PDB entry 7XK3 | electron microscopy, 3.10 A resolution | chains D and E of the 6 polymer chains in the assembly

[Chain D]
Protein: Na(+)-translocating NADH-quinone reductase subunit D
Organism: Vibrio cholerae O395
Notes: EC 7.2.1.1
UniProtKB: A5F5Y6 (NQRD_VIBC3); numbering as in UniProt (aligned over 1-210)
Chain sequence (210 residues; numbered 1 to 210; the number before each row is that of its first residue):
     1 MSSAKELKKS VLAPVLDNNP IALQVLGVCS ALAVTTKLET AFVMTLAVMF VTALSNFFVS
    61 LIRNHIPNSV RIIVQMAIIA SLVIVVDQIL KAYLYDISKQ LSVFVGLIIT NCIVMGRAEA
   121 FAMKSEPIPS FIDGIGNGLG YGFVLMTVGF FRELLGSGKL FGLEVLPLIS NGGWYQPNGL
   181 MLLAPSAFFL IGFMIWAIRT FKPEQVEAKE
Disordered / not traced: 1-6
Residues lining bound ligands: 2Fe-2S cluster (FES): Gly27, Val28, Cys29, Asn111, Cys112
What the authors report for this chain:
  - 2Fe-2S cluster coordination: Cys29, Cys112

[Chain E]
Protein: Na(+)-translocating NADH-quinone reductase subunit E
Organism: Vibrio cholerae O395
Notes: EC 7.2.1.1
UniProtKB: A5F5Y5 (NQRE_VIBC3); numbering as in UniProt (aligned over 1-198)
Chain sequence (198 residues; row label = number of the first residue in the row):
     1 MEHYISLLVK SIFIENMALS FFLGMCTFLA VSKKVKTSFG LGIAVIVVLT ISVPVNNLVY
    61 NLVLKPDALV EGVDLSFLNF ITFIGVIAAL VQILEMILDR FFPPLYNALG IFLPLITVNC
   121 AIFGGVSFMV QRDYSFAESV VYGFGSGVGW MLAIVALAGI REKMKYSDVP PGLRGLGITF
   181 ITAGLMALGF MSFSGVQL
Residues lining bound ligands:
  - Ca2+ (CA): Met17, Leu23, Ala121, Ser146
  - 2Fe-2S cluster (FES): Gly24, Met25, Cys26, Asn119, Cys120
What the authors report for this chain:
  - 2Fe-2S cluster coordination: Cys26, Cys120

[Interface between chain D and chain E]
Contacting residue pairs (66; chain D residue first):
  Ala22(D) - Leu176(E)
  Leu23(D) - Leu176(E)
  Val25(D) - Cys26(E)  hydrogen bond (backbone-side chain)
  Val25(D) - Leu176(E)  hydrophobic
  Leu26(D) - Cys26(E)  hydrophobic
  Gly27(D) - Cys26(E)  hydrogen bond (backbone-side chain)
  Val28(D) - Met25(E)  hydrophobic
  Val28(D) - Cys26(E)
  Val28(D) - Phe180(E)  hydrophobic
  Cys29(D) - Phe22(E)  hydrogen bond (side chain-backbone)
  Cys29(D) - Gly24(E)  hydrogen bond (side chain-backbone)
  Cys29(D) - Met25(E)  hydrogen bond (side chain-backbone)
  Leu32(D) - Phe22(E)  hydrophobic
  Leu32(D) - Met25(E)  hydrophobic
  Ile72(D) - Gln92(E)
  Met76(D) - Ile84(E)  hydrophobic
  Met76(D) - Val118(E)  hydrophobic
  Ala77(D) - Ile81(E)  hydrophobic
  Ala80(D) - Ile81(E)  hydrophobic
  Ile84(D) - Phe77(E)
  Ile84(D) - Phe80(E)  hydrophobic
  Asp87(D) - Phe80(E)
  Ser102(D) - Gln131(E)
  Val103(D) - Phe128(E)  hydrophobic
  Phe104(D) - Phe21(E)
  Gly106(D) - Phe80(E)
  Gly106(D) - Phe123(E)
  Leu107(D) - Leu23(E)  hydrophobic
  Leu107(D) - Phe123(E)  hydrophobic
  Leu107(D) - Gly124(E)
  Ile109(D) - Phe80(E)  hydrophobic
  Thr110(D) - Ile84(E)
  Thr110(D) - Val118(E)
  Thr110(D) - Asn119(E)
  Thr110(D) - Cys120(E)  hydrogen bond
  Thr110(D) - Phe123(E)
  Asn111(D) - Cys120(E)
  Leu183(D) - Met191(E)  hydrophobic
  Ala184(D) - Phe22(E)  hydrophobic
  Pro185(D) - Gly184(E)
  Pro185(D) - Leu188(E)
  Phe188(D) - Phe22(E)  hydrophobic
  Phe188(D) - Met25(E)  hydrophobic
  Phe188(D) - Phe180(E)
  Phe188(D) - Ala183(E)  hydrophobic
  Phe188(D) - Gly184(E)
  Phe189(D) - Ile181(E)
  Phe189(D) - Gly184(E)
  Phe189(D) - Leu185(E)  hydrophobic
  Gly192(D) - Leu173(E)
  Gly192(D) - Gly177(E)
  Ile195(D) - Leu176(E)  hydrophobic
  Ile195(D) - Gly177(E)
  Ile195(D) - Phe180(E)  hydrophobic
  Trp196(D) - Pro170(E)  hydrophobic
  Trp196(D) - Gly172(E)
  Trp196(D) - Leu173(E)  hydrophobic
  Arg199(D) - Gly172(E)
  Arg199(D) - Arg174(E)  hydrogen bond (side chain-backbone)
  Arg199(D) - Leu176(E)
  Val206(D) - Pro171(E)
  Val206(D) - Arg174(E)
  Glu207(D) - Arg174(E)  hydrogen bond (backbone-side chain)
  Glu207(D) - Gly175(E)
  Ala208(D) - Arg174(E)
  Lys209(D) - Arg174(E)
Interface residues without a listed pair, chain D (39 interface residues in all): Ile73, Leu180, Ile191, Phe193
Interface residues without a listed pair, chain E (39 interface residues in all): Leu29, Leu78, Gly85, Ala88, Ser127, Ala187

[Summary]
The chain D/chain E interface involves 39 residues from each chain; the contacts include 8 hydrogen bonds.
Among the polar pairs are Val25(D)-Cys26(E), Gly27(D)-Cys26(E) and Cys29(D)-Phe22(E). 2Fe-2S cluster is bound
between chain D and chain E. Ligands of chain E: Ca2+. From the paper: 2Fe-2S cluster coordination by
Cys29(D), Cys112(D) and Cys26(E) among others.
Here chain D is Na(+)-translocating NADH-quinone reductase subunit D and chain E is Na(+)-translocating
NADH-quinone reductase subunit E, both from Vibrio cholerae O395. Entry 7XK3 (Cryo-EM structure of Na+-pumping
NADH-ubiquinone oxidoreductase from Vibrio cholerae, state 1) was determined by electron microscopy together
with 7XK4, 7XK5, 7XK6 and 7XK7 from the same study.
